Entry 3KYO (X-ray diffraction, 1.70 A resolution); this record covers chains A and B of the 3 polymer chains in the assembly.

# Chain A
Name: MHC class I antigen
Organism: Homo sapiens
Notes: fragment: residues in UNP 26-298
Reference sequence: Q9MYA2 (Q9MYA2_HUMAN); residues 2-274 here correspond to UniProt positions 26-298 (UniProt number = residue number + 24)
Amino-acid sequence (273 residues; each row starts with the number of its first residue):
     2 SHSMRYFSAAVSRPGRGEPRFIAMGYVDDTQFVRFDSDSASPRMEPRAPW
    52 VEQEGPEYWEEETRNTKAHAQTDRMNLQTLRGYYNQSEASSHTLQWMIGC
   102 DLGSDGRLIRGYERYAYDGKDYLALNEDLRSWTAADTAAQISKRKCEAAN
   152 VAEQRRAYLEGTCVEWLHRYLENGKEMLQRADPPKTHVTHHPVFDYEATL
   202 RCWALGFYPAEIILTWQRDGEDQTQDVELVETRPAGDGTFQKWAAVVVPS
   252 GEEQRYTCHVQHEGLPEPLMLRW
Differences from the reference sequence: engineered mutation Ser42 (Cys66 in Q9MYA2)
Disulfide bonds: Cys101-Cys164, Cys203-Cys259
What the authors report for this chain:
  - conformationally variable residues (helix shift, side-chain flip): His70, Ala150 to Glu154
  - mutagenesis - C42S: increased expression

# Chain B
Name: Beta-2-microglobulin
Organism: Homo sapiens
Reference sequence: P61769 (B2MG_HUMAN); residues 1-99 here correspond to UniProt positions 21-119 (UniProt number = residue number + 20)
Amino-acid sequence (100 residues; numbered 0 to 99; the number before each row is that of its first residue; numbering starts at 0):
     0 MIQRTPKIQVYSRHPAENGKSNFLNCYVSGFHPSDIEVDLLKNGERIEKV
    50 EHSDLSFSKDWSFYLLYYTEFTPTEKDEYACRVNHVTLSQPKIVKWDRDM
Differences from the reference sequence: initiating methionine (0)
Swiss-Prot annotation at these positions:
  - modified residue: Gln2 (Pyrrolidone carboxylic acid)
  - glycosylation: Ile1 (N-linked (Glc) (glycation) isoleucine), Lys19 (N-linked (Glc) (glycation) lysine), Lys41 (N-linked (Glc) (glycation) lysine), Lys48 (N-linked (Glc) (glycation) lysine), Lys58 (N-linked (Glc) (glycation) lysine), Lys91 (N-linked (Glc) (glycation) lysine), Lys94 (N-linked (Glc) (glycation) lysine)
Disulfide bonds: Cys25-Cys80
Metal / ion sites: Co2+ near His51 (its only coordinating residue here)

# Interface between chain A and chain B
Pairs across the interface - 53 pairs, chain A then chain B:
  Phe8(A) with Phe56(B), hydrophobic
  Ser9(A) with Phe56(B)
  Val12(A) with Ser33(B)
  Ile23(A) with Leu54(B)
  Met25(A) with Ser55(B); Phe56(B), hydrophobic
  Tyr27(A) with Ser55(B), hydrogen bond; Tyr63(B)
  Gln32(A) with Asp53(B)
  Arg35(A) with Asp53(B), salt bridge; Leu54(B), hydrogen bond (side chain-backbone)
  Arg48(A) with Asp53(B), salt bridge
  Ser92(A) with Met0(B)
  His93(A) with Met0(B)
  Gln96(A) with His31(B), hydrogen bond; Phe56(B); Trp60(B), hydrogen bond (side chain-backbone); Phe62(B)
  Trp97(A) with Phe56(B); Trp60(B)
  Arg115(A) with Trp60(B)
  Tyr116(A) with Trp60(B)
  Ala117(A) with Trp60(B)
  Asp119(A) with Met0(B); Ile1(B), hydrogen bond (backbone-backbone); His31(B)
  Gly120(A) with His31(B)
  Lys121(A) with Ile1(B)
  Asp122(A) with Trp60(B), hydrogen bond
  His192(A) with Asp98(B), hydrogen bond (side chain-backbone); Met99(B)
  Arg202(A) with Met99(B)
  Trp204(A) with Met99(B), hydrophobic
  Val231(A) with Gln8(B)
  Glu232(A) with Lys6(B), salt bridge; Gln8(B), hydrogen bond (backbone-side chain); Tyr26(B); Ser28(B), hydrogen bond
  Thr233(A) with Tyr26(B)
  Arg234(A) with Gln8(B), hydrogen bond; Tyr10(B); Tyr26(B)
  Pro235(A) with Tyr10(B), hydrogen bond (backbone-side chain); Asn24(B); Tyr26(B)
  Ala236(A) with Arg12(B), hydrogen bond (backbone-side chain); Asn24(B), hydrogen bond (backbone-side chain)
  Gly237(A) with Arg12(B), hydrogen bond (backbone-side chain); Leu65(B)
  Gln242(A) with Tyr10(B); Ser11(B); Arg12(B), hydrogen bond (side chain-backbone)
  Trp244(A) with Met99(B), hydrophobic
Also at the interface, not in a pair above, chain A (37 interface residues in all): Ala10, Arg21, Thr94, Met98, Asp238
Also at the interface, not in a pair above, chain B (23 interface residues in all): His13

# Summary
37 residues of chain A face 23 of chain B across their interface; the contacts include 15 hydrogen bonds and 3
salt bridges. Among the polar pairs are Arg35(A)-Asp53(B), Arg48(A)-Asp53(B) and Glu232(A)-Lys6(B). From the
paper: C42S of chain A increases expression; conformational variability at His70(A) and Ala150(A).
Chain A is MHC class I antigen and chain B is Beta-2-microglobulin, both from Homo sapiens; the structure,
Crystal structure of HLA-G presenting KLPAQFYIL peptide, was determined by X-ray diffraction (same publication
as 3KYN).
